Entry 5K98 (X-ray diffraction, 3.99 A resolution); this record covers chains T and P of the 6 polymer chains in the assembly.

== Chain T ==
Molecule: 23-nt DNA strand
Sequence (23 nucleotides; each row starts with the number of its first residue):
   697 TCCCTATCCCCTTAAGGGGATAG

== Chain P ==
Molecule: Antitoxin HipB
Organism: Escherichia coli MP020980.2
UniProt: M9IJX7 (M9IJX7_ECOLX); residues 1-88 here = UniProt positions 1-88
Chain sequence (91 residues; each row starts with the number of its first residue; numbers below 1 keep their minus sign (Gly-2 is residue -2)):
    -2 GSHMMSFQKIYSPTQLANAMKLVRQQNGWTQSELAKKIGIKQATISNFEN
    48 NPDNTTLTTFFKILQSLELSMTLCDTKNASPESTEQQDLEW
Unresolved in the structure: -2 to 3, 75-88
Differences from the reference sequence: expression tag (-2 to 0)

== Interface between chain T and chain P ==
Pairs across the interface - 15 pairs, chain T then chain P:
  DA711(T) - Asn51(P)  sugar contact
  DA711(T) - Thr53(P)  hydrogen bond to the phosphate
  DG712(T) - Thr41(P)  hydrogen bond to the phosphate
  DG712(T) - Asn44(P)  phosphate contact
  DG712(T) - Asn51(P)  phosphate contact
  DG712(T) - Thr52(P)  phosphate contact
  DG712(T) - Thr53(P)  hydrogen bond to the phosphate
  DG712(T) - Thr56(P)  hydrogen bond to the phosphate
  DG713(T) - Ile37(P)  phosphate contact
  DG713(T) - Lys38(P)  hydrogen bond to the base
  DG713(T) - Thr41(P)  hydrogen bond to the phosphate
  DG713(T) - Thr56(P)  phosphate contact
  DG714(T) - Lys38(P)  hydrogen bond to the base
  DG715(T) - Lys38(P)  hydrogen bond to the base
  DG715(T) - Ala40(P)  base contact

== Overview ==
5 residues of chain T and 9 residues of chain P are in contact; the contacts include 8 hydrogen bonds. Polar
pairs include DG713(T)-Lys38(P), DG714(T)-Lys38(P) and DG715(T)-Lys38(P).
Chain T is a 23-nt DNA strand and chain P is Antitoxin HipB (Escherichia coli MP020980.2); the structure,
Structure of HipA-HipB-O2-O3 complex, was determined by X-ray diffraction together with 4YG1, 4YG4 and 4YG7
from the same study.
